PDB entry 7TMS | electron microscopy, 3.80 A resolution | chains c and o of the 31 polymer chains in the assembly

# Chain c
Name: V-type proton ATPase subunit c''
Organism: Saccharomyces cerevisiae
UniProt: P23968 (VATO_YEAST); residues 1-213 here = UniProt positions 1-213
Amino-acid sequence (213 residues; row label = number of the first residue in the row):
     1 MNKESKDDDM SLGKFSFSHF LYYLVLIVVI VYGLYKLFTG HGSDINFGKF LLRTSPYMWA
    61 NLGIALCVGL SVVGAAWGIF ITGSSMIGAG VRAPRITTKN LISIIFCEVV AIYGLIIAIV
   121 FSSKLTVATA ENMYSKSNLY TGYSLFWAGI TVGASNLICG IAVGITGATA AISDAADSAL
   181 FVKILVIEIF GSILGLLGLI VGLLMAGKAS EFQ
Not modelled in the structure: 1-15
Curated features (UniProtKB/Swiss-Prot):
  - site: Glu108 (Essential for proton translocation)
  - mutagenesis: Glu108 (E108D: Partial inactivation; E108L/Q/V: Inactivation)

# Chain o
Name: V-type proton ATPase subunit c'
Organism: Saccharomyces cerevisiae
UniProt: P32842 (VATL2_YEAST); residue numbers follow UniProt; this construct covers 1-164
Amino-acid sequence (164 residues; row label = number of the first residue in the row):
     1 MSTQLASNIY APLYAPFFGF AGCAAAMVLS CLGAAIGTAK SGIGIAGIGT FKPELIMKSL
    61 IPVVMSGILA IYGLVVAVLI AGNLSPTEDY TLFNGFMHLS CGLCVGFACL SSGYAIGMVG
   121 DVGVRKYMHQ PRLFVGIVLI LIFSEVLGLY GMIVALILNT RGSE
Not modelled in the structure: 1-6
Curated features (UniProtKB/Swiss-Prot):
  - site: Glu145 (Essential for proton translocation)
  - mutagenesis: Glu145 (E145D: Partial inactivation; E145L/Q: Inactivation)

# How chain c and chain o interact
Pairs across the interface - 55 pairs, chain c then chain o:
  Gly48(c) - Tyr14(o)
  Leu51(c) - Tyr14(o)  hydrophobic
  Leu51(c) - Phe17(o)  hydrophobic
  Leu52(c) - Leu13(o)  hydrophobic
  Leu52(c) - Tyr14(o)
  Lys136(c) - Leu13(o)
  Lys136(c) - Pro86(o)
  Leu139(c) - Leu13(o)  hydrophobic
  Tyr140(c) - Pro16(o)  hydrophobic
  Tyr140(c) - Phe20(o)
  Tyr140(c) - Leu84(o)
  Tyr140(c) - Ser85(o)  hydrogen bond (side chain-backbone)
  Tyr140(c) - Pro86(o)
  Tyr143(c) - Phe17(o)  hydrophobic
  Tyr143(c) - Phe20(o)
  Ser144(c) - Phe20(o)
  Trp147(c) - Phe17(o)  hydrophobic
  Trp147(c) - Phe20(o)
  Trp147(c) - Ala21(o)  hydrophobic
  Trp147(c) - Ala24(o)
  Thr151(c) - Ala24(o)
  Thr151(c) - Met27(o)
  Ala154(c) - Val28(o)  hydrophobic
  Ser155(c) - Cys31(o)
  Ile158(c) - Cys31(o)  hydrophobic
  Ile158(c) - Leu32(o)  hydrophobic
  Ile158(c) - Ala35(o)  hydrophobic
  Ala162(c) - Ala35(o)  hydrophobic
  Thr169(c) - Ala46(o)
  Leu180(c) - Gly49(o)
  Leu180(c) - Thr50(o)
  Leu180(c) - Pro53(o)  hydrophobic
  Ile184(c) - Ile45(o)  hydrophobic
  Val186(c) - Leu60(o)  hydrophobic
  Ile187(c) - Gly42(o)
  Ile187(c) - Leu60(o)  hydrophobic
  Ile187(c) - Val63(o)  hydrophobic
  Phe190(c) - Val63(o)
  Phe190(c) - Val64(o)  hydrophobic
  Leu194(c) - Cys31(o)  hydrophobic
  Leu194(c) - Ala34(o)  hydrophobic
  Leu194(c) - Ala70(o)  hydrophobic
  Leu197(c) - Met27(o)  hydrophobic
  Leu197(c) - Ala70(o)  hydrophobic
  Leu197(c) - Leu74(o)  hydrophobic
  Gly198(c) - Met27(o)
  Ile200(c) - Leu74(o)  hydrophobic
  Val201(c) - Met27(o)  hydrophobic
  Val201(c) - Ala77(o)  hydrophobic
  Leu204(c) - Val78(o)  hydrophobic
  Met205(c) - Phe20(o)  hydrophobic
  Met205(c) - Cys23(o)  hydrophobic
  Met205(c) - Ala81(o)  hydrophobic
  Lys208(c) - Leu84(o)
  Lys208(c) - Ser85(o)
Also at the interface, not in a pair above, chain c (34 interface residues in all): Phe47, Ile165, Thr166, Ala176, Lys183, Gly191
Also at the interface, not in a pair above, chain o (37 interface residues in all): Phe18, Thr38, Ala39, Ile43, Ile56, Thr87

# Overview
Chain c and chain o form an interface of 34 and 37 residues respectively; the contacts include 1 hydrogen
bond. Its one hydrogen-bonded contact is Tyr140(c)-Ser85(o). From UniProt: one mutagenesis site on chain c;
one mutagenesis site on chain o.
Chain c is V-type proton ATPase subunit c'' and chain o is V-type proton ATPase subunit c', both from
Saccharomyces cerevisiae; the structure, V-ATPase from Saccharomyces cerevisiae, State 2, was determined by
electron microscopy, deposited together with 7TMM, 7TMO, 7TMP, 7TMQ, 7TMR and 7TMT.
